8ZLT - chain A; structure by X-ray diffraction, 2.03 A resolution.

Chain A:
Protein: MaDS1
From: Morus alba
Sequence (520 residues; row label = number of the first residue in the row):
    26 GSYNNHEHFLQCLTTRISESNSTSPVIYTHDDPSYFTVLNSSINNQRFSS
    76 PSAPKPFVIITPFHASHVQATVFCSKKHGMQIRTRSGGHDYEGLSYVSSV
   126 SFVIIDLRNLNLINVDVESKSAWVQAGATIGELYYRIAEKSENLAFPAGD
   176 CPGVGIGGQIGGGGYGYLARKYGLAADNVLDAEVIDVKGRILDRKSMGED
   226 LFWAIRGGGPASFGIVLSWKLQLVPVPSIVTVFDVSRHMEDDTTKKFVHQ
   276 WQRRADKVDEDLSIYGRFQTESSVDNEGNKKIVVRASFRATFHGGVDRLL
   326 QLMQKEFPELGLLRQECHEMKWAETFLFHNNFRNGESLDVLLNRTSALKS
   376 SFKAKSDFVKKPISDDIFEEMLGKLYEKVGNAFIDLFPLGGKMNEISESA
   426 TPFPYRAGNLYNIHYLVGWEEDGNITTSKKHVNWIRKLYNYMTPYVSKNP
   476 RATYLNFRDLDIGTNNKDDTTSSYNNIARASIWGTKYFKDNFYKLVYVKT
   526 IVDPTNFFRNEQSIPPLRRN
Unresolved in the structure: 26-27, 45-47, 298-303, 360-361, 371-373, 545
Cystine bridges: Cys-37/Cys-99
Covalent attachments: flavin-adenine dinucleotide (FAD) linked to His-114, Cys-176
Small-molecule neighbours:
  - A1D8F (methyl 4-[(1E)-7-methyl-3-methylidene-octa-1,6-dienyl]-3,5-bis(oxidanyl)benzoate): Asn-69, Tyr-116, Asp-175, Tyr-190, Tyr-290, Arg-292, Arg-314, Phe-377, Phe-383, Asp-410, Phe-412, Leu-414, Phe-428, Asn-437, Leu-441, Tyr-479, Phe-482
  - FAD (flavin-adenine dinucleotide): Asn-69, Thr-109, Arg-110, Ser-111, Gly-112, Gly-113, Asp-115, Tyr-116, Leu-119, Ser-120, Leu-132, Ala-151, Gly-174, Asp-175, Val-179, Gly-180, Gly-182, Gly-183, Gln-184, Gly-189, Tyr-190, Pro-235, Ala-236, Gly-239, Ile-240, Val-241, Tyr-479, Asn-481, Arg-483, Asn-535

Summary:
Bound to chain A: compound A1D8F. Covalently linked flavin-adenine dinucleotide: at His-114.
Chain A is MaDS1 (Morus alba); the structure, Co-crystal structure of MaDS1 with diene, was determined by
X-ray diffraction together with 8ZLS from the same study.
